Entry 5FZQ (X-ray diffraction, 2.15 A resolution); this record covers chains A and B of the 3 polymer chains in the assembly.

# Chain A (and B)
Protein: Designed tpr protein
Source organism: Synthetic construct
Notes: chain B of this document is another copy of the same molecule, construct and numbering; everything in this record applies to it too
Sequence (131 residues; each row starts with the number of its first residue; numbers below 1 keep their minus sign (Met-1 is residue -1)):
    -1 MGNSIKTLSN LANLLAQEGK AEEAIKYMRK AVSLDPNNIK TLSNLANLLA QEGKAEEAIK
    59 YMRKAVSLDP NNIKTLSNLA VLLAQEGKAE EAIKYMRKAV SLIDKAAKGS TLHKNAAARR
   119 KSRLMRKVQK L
Disordered / not traced: -1 to 0, 107-129 (chain B: -1 to 0, 106-129)

# How chain A and chain B interact
Pairs across the interface - 29 pairs, chain A then chain B:
  Lys4(A) - Glu16(B)  hydrogen bond (side chain-backbone)
  Asn8(A) - Gln15(B)  hydrogen bond (side chain-backbone)
  Asn8(A) - Glu16(B)
  Asn11(A) - Asn11(B)
  Asn11(A) - Gln15(B)
  Leu12(A) - Leu12(B)  hydrophobic
  Gln15(A) - Asn8(B)  hydrogen bond (side chain-backbone)
  Gln15(A) - Asn11(B)
  Gln15(A) - Leu12(B)
  Ser75(A) - Val79(B)
  Ser75(A) - Met94(B)
  Val79(A) - Ser75(B)
  Ala82(A) - Ile101(B)  hydrophobic
  Ala87(A) - Ile101(B)  hydrophobic
  Ile91(A) - Ile101(B)  hydrophobic
  Ile91(A) - Asp102(B)
  Met94(A) - Ser75(B)
  Met94(A) - Met94(B)  hydrophobic
  Met94(A) - Val98(B)  hydrophobic
  Met94(A) - Ile101(B)  hydrophobic
  Val98(A) - Ile91(B)  hydrophobic
  Val98(A) - Met94(B)  hydrophobic
  Val98(A) - Arg95(B)
  Ile101(A) - Ala82(B)  hydrophobic
  Ile101(A) - Ala87(B)  hydrophobic
  Ile101(A) - Ala90(B)  hydrophobic
  Ile101(A) - Ile91(B)  hydrophobic
  Asp102(A) - Ile91(B)
  Ala105(A) - Ala87(B)  hydrophobic
Other interface residues (no listed pair), chain A (19 interface residues in all): Lys72, Gln83, Ala90, Ala97
Other interface residues (no listed pair), chain B (21 interface residues in all): Ile71, Lys72, Gln83, Ala97, Ala105

# In short
Chain A and chain B form an interface of 19 and 21 residues respectively; the contacts include 3 hydrogen
bonds. Polar contacts include Lys4(A)-Glu16(B) and Asn8(A)-Gln15(B).
Chain A and chain B are both Designed tpr protein (Synthetic construct); the structure, Designed TPR Protein
M4N, was determined by X-ray diffraction together with 5FZR and 5FZS from the same study.
